Entry 8IMJ (electron microscopy, 2.59 A resolution); this record covers chains 0 and w of the 52 polymer chains in the assembly.

# Chain 0
Name: ApcE
Organism: Anthocerotibacter panamensis
Amino-acid sequence (1136 residues; numbered 1 to 1136; the number before each row is that of its first residue):
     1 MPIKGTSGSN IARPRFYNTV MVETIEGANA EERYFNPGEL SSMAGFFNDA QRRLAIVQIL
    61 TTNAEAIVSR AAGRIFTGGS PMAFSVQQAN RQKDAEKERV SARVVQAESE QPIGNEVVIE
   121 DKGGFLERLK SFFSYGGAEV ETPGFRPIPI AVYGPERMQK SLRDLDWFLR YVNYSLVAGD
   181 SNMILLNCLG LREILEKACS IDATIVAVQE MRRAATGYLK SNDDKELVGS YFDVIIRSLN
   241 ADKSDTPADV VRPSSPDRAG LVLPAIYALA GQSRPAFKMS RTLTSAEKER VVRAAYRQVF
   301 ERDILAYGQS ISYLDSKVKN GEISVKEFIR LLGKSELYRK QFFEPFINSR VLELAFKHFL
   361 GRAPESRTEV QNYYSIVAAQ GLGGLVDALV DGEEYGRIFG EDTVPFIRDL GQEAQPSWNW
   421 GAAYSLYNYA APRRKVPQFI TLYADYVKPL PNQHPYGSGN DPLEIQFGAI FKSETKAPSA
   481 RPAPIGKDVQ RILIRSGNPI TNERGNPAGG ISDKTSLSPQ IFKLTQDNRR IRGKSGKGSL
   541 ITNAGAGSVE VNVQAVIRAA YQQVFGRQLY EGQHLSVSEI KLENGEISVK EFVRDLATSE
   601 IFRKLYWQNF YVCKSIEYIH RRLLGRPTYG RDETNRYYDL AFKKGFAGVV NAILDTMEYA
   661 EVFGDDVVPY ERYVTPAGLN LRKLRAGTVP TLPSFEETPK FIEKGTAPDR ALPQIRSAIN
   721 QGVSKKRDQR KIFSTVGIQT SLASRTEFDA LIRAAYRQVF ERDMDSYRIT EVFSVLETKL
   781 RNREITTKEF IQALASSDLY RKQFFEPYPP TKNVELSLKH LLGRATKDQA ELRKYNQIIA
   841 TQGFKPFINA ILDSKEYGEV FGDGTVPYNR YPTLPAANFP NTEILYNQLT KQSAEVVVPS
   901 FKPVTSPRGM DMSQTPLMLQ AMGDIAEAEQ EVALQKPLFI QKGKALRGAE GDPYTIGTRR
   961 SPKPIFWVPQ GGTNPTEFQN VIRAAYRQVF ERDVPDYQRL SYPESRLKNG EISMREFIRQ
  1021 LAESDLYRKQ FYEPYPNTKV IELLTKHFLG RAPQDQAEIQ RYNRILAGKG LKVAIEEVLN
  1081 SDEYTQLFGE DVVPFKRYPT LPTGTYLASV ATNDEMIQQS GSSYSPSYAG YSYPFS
Unresolved in the structure: 1, 78-146, 530-548, 1135-1136
Residues lining bound ligands:
  - phycocyanobilin (CYC), molecule 1: P14, F16, L261, L263, Y267, L410, E413, A414, Q415, P416, S417, W418, W420
  - phycocyanobilin (CYC), molecule 2: F76, I148, R157, K160, S161, R163, D164, L165, W167, F168, Y171, N187, L191, I194, L195, A198, C199, A203, T204
  - phycocyanobilin (CYC), molecule 3: R302, Y307, Y429, R433
  - phycocyanobilin (CYC), molecule 4: I347, N348, S349, R367, V370, Q371, Y374, I440
  - phycocyanobilin (CYC), molecule 5: Y456, Y611, V612, C613, R631, T634, N635, Y638
  - phycocyanobilin (CYC), molecule 6: I465, Q466, F467, G468, R567
  - phycocyanobilin (CYC), molecule 7: I492, L493, I494, R495, P499, N502, R504
  - phycocyanobilin (CYC), molecule 8: G722, V723, R727, T873, L874, P875, A876, F879
  - phycocyanobilin (CYC), molecule 9: S741, L742, V775, T778, K779, R781, N782, E784
  - phycocyanobilin (CYC), molecule 10: R762, L889, T890, K891
  - phycocyanobilin (CYC), molecule 11: P809, P810, T811, Q829, L832, R833, N836, S900
  - phycocyanobilin (CYC), molecule 12: I956, G957, T958, R960, Y1098, T1100, L1101, P1102, T1103, Y1106
  - phycocyanobilin (CYC), molecule 13: R992, M1116, I1117, S1120, G1121
  - phycocyanobilin (CYC), molecule 14: Y1002, S1005, R1006, K1008, N1009, E1011
  - phycocyanobilin (CYC), molecule 15: P1036, N1037, T1038, Q1056, I1059, Q1060, N1063

# Chain w
Name: ApcB2
Organism: Anthocerotibacter panamensis
Amino-acid sequence (162 residues; each row starts with the number of its first residue):
     1 MQDAITSVIN TYDVQGKYFD TSAFDKLKAY YATGELRVRA AGTISANAAT IIKEASAKLF
    61 SNQPDLVRPG GNAYTTRRYA ACVRDMDYFL RYATYAMLAG DTSILDERVL NGLKETYNSL
   121 GVPISSTVQG IQAMKEVTGS LVGSGAAKEM GVYFDYLSSG LS
Residues lining bound ligands:
  - phycocyanobilin (CYC), molecule 1: L59, L66, N72, A73, R77, R78, A81, C82, R84, D85, M86, Y88, F89, Y92, R108, V109, L113, T116, Y117, L120, V122, P123, S126, T127
  - phycocyanobilin (CYC), molecule 2: V67, Y74, T75, T76, Y79

# How chain 0 and chain w interact
Contacting residue pairs (36):
  Q941(0) - R68(w)
  K942(0) - R68(w)  hydrogen bond (backbone-side chain)
  G943(0) - P69(w)
  K944(0) - R68(w)  hydrogen bond (backbone-side chain)
  A945(0) - P69(w)
  L946(0) - P64(w)  hydrophobic
  L946(0) - D65(w)
  L946(0) - R68(w)
  R947(0) - G70(w)  hydrogen bond (side chain-backbone)
  R947(0) - G71(w)
  R947(0) - N72(w)
  G951(0) - G70(w)
  D952(0) - G70(w)  hydrogen bond (backbone-backbone)
  D952(0) - G71(w)
  D952(0) - N72(w)  hydrogen bond
  D952(0) - R78(w)  hydrogen bond (backbone-side chain)
  P953(0) - R78(w)  hydrogen bond (backbone-side chain)
  Y954(0) - R77(w)  hydrogen bond (backbone-side chain)
  Y954(0) - R78(w)
  I956(0) - R77(w)  hydrogen bond (backbone-side chain)
  I956(0) - R78(w)
  G957(0) - L120(w)
  T958(0) - L120(w)
  R960(0) - R77(w)
  T1100(0) - R84(w)
  T1100(0) - Y88(w)
  L1101(0) - Y88(w)
  T1103(0) - E107(w)
  T1103(0) - R108(w)
  T1103(0) - V109(w)  hydrogen bond (side chain-backbone)
  T1103(0) - N111(w)  hydrogen bond (side chain-backbone)
  G1104(0) - N111(w)
  Y1106(0) - T116(w)
  Y1106(0) - L120(w)
  L1107(0) - E115(w)
  L1107(0) - S119(w)
Interface residues without a listed pair, chain w (23 interface residues in all): T75, R91, Y92, G121

# Summary
21 residues of chain 0 face 23 of chain w across their interface, with 11 hydrogen bonds. Polar pairs include
K942(0)-R68(w), K944(0)-R68(w) and R947(0)-G70(w). One phycocyanobilin molecule is bound between chain 0 and
chain w. Bound to chain 0: 15 copies of phycocyanobilin.
Here chain 0 is ApcE and chain w is ApcB2, both from Anthocerotibacter panamensis. Entry 8IMJ (A'1-A'2,
A'3-A'4, B1-B2, C1-C2 cylinder in cyanobacterial phycobilisome from Anthocerotibacter panamensis (Cluster B))
was determined by electron microscopy together with 8IMI, 8IMK, 8IML, 8IMM, 8IMN and 8IMO from the same study.
